Entry 9N49 (electron microscopy, 3.00 A resolution); this record covers chains M and Q of the 6 polymer chains in the assembly.

# Chain M
Molecule: Flagellar motor switch protein FliM
Source organism: Salmonella enterica subsp. enterica serovar Typhimurium
UniProtKB: P26418 (FLIM_SALTY); residue numbers follow UniProt; this construct covers 1-334
Sequence (334 residues; numbered 1 to 334; the number before each row is that of its first residue):
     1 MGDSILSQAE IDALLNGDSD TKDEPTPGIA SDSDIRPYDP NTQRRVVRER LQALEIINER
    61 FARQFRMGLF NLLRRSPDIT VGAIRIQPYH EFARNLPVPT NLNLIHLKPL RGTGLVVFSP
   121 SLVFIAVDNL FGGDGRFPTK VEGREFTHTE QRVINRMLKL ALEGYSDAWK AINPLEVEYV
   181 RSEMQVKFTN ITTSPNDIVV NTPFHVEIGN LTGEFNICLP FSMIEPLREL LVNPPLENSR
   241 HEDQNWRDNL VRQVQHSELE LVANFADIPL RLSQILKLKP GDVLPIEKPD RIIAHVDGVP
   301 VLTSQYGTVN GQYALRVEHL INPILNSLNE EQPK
Not modelled in the structure: 1-32, 324-334

# Chain Q
Molecule: Flagellar motor switch protein FliN
Source organism: Salmonella enterica subsp. enterica serovar Typhimurium
UniProtKB: P26419 (FLIN_SALTY); residues 1-137 here = UniProt positions 1-137
Sequence (137 residues; numbered 1 to 137; the number before each row is that of its first residue):
     1 MSDMNNPSDE NTGALDDLWA DALNEQKATT TKSAADAVFQ QLGGGDVSGA MQDIDLIMDI
    61 PVKLTVELGR TRMTIKELLR LTQGSVVALD GLAGEPLDIL INGYLIAQGE VVVVADKYGV
   121 RITDIITPSE RMRRLSR
Not modelled in the structure: 1-36, 137

# How chain M and chain Q interact
Residue-residue contacts (12; chain M residue first):
  I35(M) with V86(Q), hydrophobic
  Y38(M) with V111(Q); Y118(Q)
  P40(M) with V113(Q), hydrophobic
  N41(M) with V113(Q)
  S194(M) with E110(Q), hydrogen bond; R121(Q)
  N196(M) with E110(Q)
  L272(M) with I75(Q), hydrophobic
  D297(M) with S136(Q)
  G298(M) with L135(Q)
  V299(M) with M132(Q), hydrophobic
Interface residues without a listed pair, chain M (14 interface residues in all): R44, R45, T193, P195
Interface residues without a listed pair, chain Q (12 interface residues in all): A93, E95

# In short
14 residues of chain M face 12 of chain Q across their interface; the contacts include 1 hydrogen bond. The
hydrogen-bonded pair is S194(M)-E110(Q).
Here chain M is Flagellar motor switch protein FliM and chain Q is Flagellar motor switch protein FliN, both
from Salmonella enterica subsp. enterica serovar Typhimurium. Entry 9N49 (C-ring - single subunit of the
34-mer CCW flagellar switch complex - FliF, FliG, FliM, and ...) was determined by electron microscopy,
deposited together with 9N4Z.
